2R5K - chains D and E of the 5 polymer chains in the assembly; structure by X-ray diffraction, 3.20 A resolution.

# Chain D (and E)
Protein: Major capsid protein L1
From: Human papillomavirus type 11
Notes: chain E of this document is another copy of the same molecule, construct and numbering; everything in this record applies to it too
UniProtKB: P04012 (VL1_HPV11); residue numbers follow UniProt; this construct covers 20-399, 433-470
Sequence (424 residues; row label = number of the first residue in the row; note: 28 numbers in that range are skipped by the numbering (no residue carries them; nothing is unmodelled there)):
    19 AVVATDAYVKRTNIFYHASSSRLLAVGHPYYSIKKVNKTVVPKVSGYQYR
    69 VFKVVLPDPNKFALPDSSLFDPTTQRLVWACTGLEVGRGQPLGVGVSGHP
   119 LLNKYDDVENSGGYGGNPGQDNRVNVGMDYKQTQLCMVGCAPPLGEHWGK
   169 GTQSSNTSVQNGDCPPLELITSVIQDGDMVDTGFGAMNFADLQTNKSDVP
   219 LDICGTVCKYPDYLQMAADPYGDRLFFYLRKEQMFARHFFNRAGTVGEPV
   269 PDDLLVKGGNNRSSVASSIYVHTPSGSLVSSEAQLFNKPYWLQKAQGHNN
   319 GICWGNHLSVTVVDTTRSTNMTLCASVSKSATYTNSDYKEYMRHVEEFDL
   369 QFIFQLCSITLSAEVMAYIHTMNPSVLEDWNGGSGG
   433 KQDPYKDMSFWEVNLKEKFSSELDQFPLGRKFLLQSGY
Not modelled in the structure: 400-404
Sequence notes: expression tag (19); engineered mutation S172 (Cys in P04012), S327 (Phe in P04012); linker (400-404)

# Chain D / chain E interface
Contacting residue pairs (166):
  R40(D) - E164(E)  salt bridge
  R40(D) - L187(E)
  R40(D) - D230(E)  salt bridge
  L42(D) - L187(E)  hydrophobic
  V44(D) - W166(E)  hydrophobic
  H46(D) - E266(E)
  Y48(D) - S286(E)
  Y48(D) - Y288(E)
  Y49(D) - E266(E)  hydrogen bond (side chain-backbone)
  Y49(D) - P267(E)  hydrogen bond (side chain-backbone)
  Y49(D) - V268(E)  hydrogen bond (side chain-backbone)
  Y49(D) - P269(E)
  Y49(D) - L272(E)  hydrophobic
  I51(D) - E266(E)
  G105(D) - L232(E)
  R106(D) - L232(E)
  G107(D) - L232(E)
  Q108(D) - E164(E)  hydrogen bond (backbone-side chain)
  Q108(D) - W166(E)  hydrogen bond
  Q108(D) - L187(E)
  Q108(D) - Y228(E)
  P109(D) - K149(E)
  P109(D) - D199(E)
  P109(D) - Y228(E)
  L110(D) - K149(E)  hydrogen bond (backbone-side chain)
  L110(D) - E250(E)
  G111(D) - M252(E)
  V112(D) - M252(E)
  V112(D) - A254(E)  hydrophobic
  V112(D) - H290(E)
  V114(D) - F257(E)  hydrophobic
  V114(D) - Y288(E)  hydrophobic
  V114(D) - V289(E)
  V114(D) - H290(E)
  G116(D) - Y288(E)
  H117(D) - Y288(E)  hydrogen bond (backbone-side chain)
  P118(D) - Y132(E)  hydrogen bond (backbone-side chain)
  P118(D) - V283(E)  hydrophobic
  P118(D) - A284(E)
  P118(D) - S286(E)
  P118(D) - Y288(E)
  L119(D) - Y132(E)
  K122(D) - N128(E)  hydrogen bond
  K122(D) - S129(E)
  D125(D) - N128(E)
  D139(D) - G276(E)
  D139(D) - G277(E)
  D139(D) - R280(E)  salt bridge
  N140(D) - R280(E)  hydrogen bond (backbone-side chain)
  R141(D) - Y132(E)
  R141(D) - V274(E)  hydrogen bond (side chain-backbone)
  R141(D) - K275(E)
  R141(D) - G276(E)
  R141(D) - R280(E)  hydrogen bond (backbone-side chain)
  V142(D) - G130(E)
  V142(D) - Y132(E)  hydrophobic
  N143(D) - V126(E)
  N143(D) - S129(E)  hydrogen bond (backbone-side chain)
  N143(D) - Y132(E)
  N143(D) - N259(E)
  N143(D) - A284(E)
  N143(D) - S285(E)
  N143(D) - Y288(E)  hydrogen bond
  V144(D) - V126(E)
  V144(D) - Y288(E)
  G145(D) - V126(E)  hydrogen bond (backbone-backbone)
  G145(D) - E127(E)
  G145(D) - F257(E)
  M146(D) - F257(E)
  D147(D) - F257(E)
  N213(D) - V274(E)
  K214(D) - D271(E)  hydrogen bond (side chain-backbone)
  K214(D) - L272(E)
  K214(D) - V274(E)
  L219(D) - V268(E)  hydrophobic
  L219(D) - L272(E)
  C222(D) - L272(E)
  G223(D) - L272(E)
  R255(D) - E127(E)  salt bridge
  R255(D) - A254(E)  hydrogen bond (side chain-backbone)
  R255(D) - R255(E)
  R255(D) - F257(E)
  H256(D) - E127(E)  salt bridge
  H256(D) - N128(E)  hydrogen bond
  F258(D) - N128(E)
  L296(D) - Q251(E)
  L296(D) - M252(E)
  L296(D) - F253(E)  hydrophobic
  L296(D) - S295(E)
  V297(D) - E250(E)
  V297(D) - Q251(E)
  V297(D) - M252(E)  hydrogen bond (backbone-backbone)
  S298(D) - E250(E)
  S298(D) - Q251(E)
  S299(D) - K249(E)
  S299(D) - E250(E)  hydrogen bond (backbone-backbone)
  E300(D) - K249(E)  salt bridge
  N305(D) - L232(E)
  T337(D) - G201(E)
  M339(D) - M205(E)  hydrophobic
  T340(D) - M205(E)
  T340(D) - Q211(E)  hydrogen bond (backbone-side chain)
  T340(D) - D216(E)
  T340(D) - R260(E)
  T340(D) - I287(E)
  T340(D) - V289(E)
  L341(D) - P183(E)  hydrophobic
  L341(D) - L185(E)  hydrophobic
  L341(D) - L210(E)
  C342(D) - L210(E)  hydrogen bond (backbone-backbone)
  C342(D) - Q211(E)
  C342(D) - T212(E)  hydrogen bond (backbone-side chain)
  C342(D) - N213(E)  hydrogen bond
  A343(D) - G180(E)
  A343(D) - D181(E)
  A343(D) - T212(E)
  S344(D) - N179(E)
  S344(D) - G180(E)  hydrogen bond (backbone-backbone)
  S344(D) - T212(E)
  V345(D) - N179(E)
  V345(D) - G180(E)
  K347(D) - T212(E)
  Y351(D) - N121(E)
  Y351(D) - D139(E)
  Y351(D) - R141(E)
  Y351(D) - N213(E)
  T352(D) - Q138(E)
  N353(D) - G137(E)
  N353(D) - D139(E)  hydrogen bond (side chain-backbone)
  N353(D) - N140(E)
  N353(D) - A261(E)
  N353(D) - G262(E)
  Y356(D) - T212(E)
  Y356(D) - N213(E)
  Y356(D) - G262(E)
  Y356(D) - T263(E)  hydrogen bond (backbone-side chain)
  K357(D) - G180(E)
  K357(D) - T263(E)
  E358(D) - N121(E)
  E358(D) - N213(E)  hydrogen bond
  E358(D) - D216(E)
  E358(D) - A261(E)
  E358(D) - T263(E)  hydrogen bond (backbone-backbone)
  E358(D) - G265(E)  hydrogen bond (backbone-backbone)
  E358(D) - I287(E)
  Y359(D) - G180(E)  hydrogen bond (side chain-backbone)
  Y359(D) - D181(E)
  Y359(D) - C182(E)  hydrogen bond (side chain-backbone)
  Y359(D) - G265(E)
  Y359(D) - E266(E)
  Y359(D) - I287(E)
  M360(D) - I287(E)  hydrophobic
  M360(D) - Y288(E)
  R361(D) - C182(E)  hydrogen bond
  R361(D) - E266(E)  salt bridge
  V363(D) - W166(E)  hydrophobic
  E365(D) - E164(E)
  E365(D) - L232(E)
  D367(D) - L232(E)
  D456(D) - V20(E)
  D456(D) - H316(E)  salt bridge
  Q457(D) - A19(E)
  Q457(D) - V20(E)  hydrogen bond (side chain-backbone)
  Q457(D) - H316(E)
  R462(D) - Q314(E)  hydrogen bond (side chain-backbone)
  R462(D) - G315(E)
Interface residues without a listed pair, chain D (73 interface residues in all): S115, S295, S354, P459
Interface residues without a listed pair, chain E (83 interface residues in all): G131, T189, F202, G203, A204, Q233, A235, D237, R248, V264, L273

# Overview
73 residues of chain D face 83 of chain E across their interface; the contacts include 35 hydrogen bonds and 8
salt bridges. Polar pairs include R40(D)-E164(E), R40(D)-D230(E) and D139(D)-R280(E).
Chain D and chain E are both Major capsid protein L1 (Human papillomavirus type 11); the structure, Pentamer
Structure of Major Capsid protein L1 of Human Papilloma Virus type 11, was determined by X-ray diffraction,
deposited together with 2R5H, 2R5I and 2R5J.
